PDB entry 1Y4Y | X-ray diffraction, 2.00 A resolution | chain A

== Chain A ==
Protein: Phosphocarrier protein HPr
From: Geobacillus stearothermophilus
Reference sequence: P42013 (PTHP_BACST); residue numbers follow UniProt; this construct covers 1-88
Amino-acid sequence (88 residues; each row starts with the number of its first residue):
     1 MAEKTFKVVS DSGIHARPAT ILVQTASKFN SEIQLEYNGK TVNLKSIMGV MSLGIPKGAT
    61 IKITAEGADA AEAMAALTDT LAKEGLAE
Not modelled in the structure: 1
UniProt features mapped onto this chain:
  - active site: His-15 (Pros-phosphohistidine intermediate)
  - modified residue (Phosphoserine): Ser-12, Ser-46

== Overview ==
Curated annotation (UniProt) lists active-site residue His-15.
Chain A is Phosphocarrier protein HPr (Geobacillus stearothermophilus); the structure, X-ray crystal structure
of Bacillus stearothermophilus Histidine phosphocarrier protein (Hpr), was determined by X-ray diffraction
together with 1Y50 and 1Y51 from the same study.
